Entry 8XLA (X-ray diffraction, 3.50 A resolution); this record covers chains A and F of the 7 polymer chains in the assembly.

== Chain A (and F) ==
Molecule: Beta sliding clamp
Source organism: Neisseria gonorrhoeae FA 1090
Notes: chain F of this document is another copy of the same molecule, construct and numbering; everything in this record applies to it too
UniProt: Q5FAJ1 (Q5FAJ1_NEIG1); residues 1-367 here = UniProt positions 1-367
Chain sequence (387 residues; numbered -20 to 367; 1 number in that range is skipped by the numbering (no residue carries it; nothing is unmodelled there); the number before each row is that of its first residue; numbers below 1 keep their minus sign (Met-20 is residue -20)):
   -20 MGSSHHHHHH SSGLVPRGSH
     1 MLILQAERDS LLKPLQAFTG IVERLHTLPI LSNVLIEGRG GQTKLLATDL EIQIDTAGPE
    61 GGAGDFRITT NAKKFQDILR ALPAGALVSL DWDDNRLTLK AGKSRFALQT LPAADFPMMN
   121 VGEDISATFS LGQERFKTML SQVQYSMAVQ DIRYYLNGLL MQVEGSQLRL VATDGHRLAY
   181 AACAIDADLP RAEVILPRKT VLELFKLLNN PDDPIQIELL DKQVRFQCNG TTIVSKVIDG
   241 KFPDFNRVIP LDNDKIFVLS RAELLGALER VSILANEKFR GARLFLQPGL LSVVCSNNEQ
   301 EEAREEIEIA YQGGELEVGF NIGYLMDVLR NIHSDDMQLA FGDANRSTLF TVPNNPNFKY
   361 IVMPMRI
Disordered / not traced: -20 to -8 (chain F: -20 to -2, 367)
Sequence notes: initiating methionine (-20); expression tag (-19 to -1)

== Chain A / chain F interface ==
Contacting residue pairs (25; chain A residue first):
  Leu-7(A) with Gly175(F); Met363(F)
  Val-6(A) with Gly175(F), hydrogen bond (backbone-backbone); His176(F), hydrogen bond (backbone-side chain); Met363(F)
  Pro-5(A) with His176(F), hydrogen bond (backbone-side chain); Met363(F); Pro364(F)
  Arg-4(A) with His176(F), hydrogen bond (backbone-side chain); Tyr324(F)
  Gly-3(A) with His176(F)
  Ile3(A) with Ile152(F), hydrophobic
  Arg39(A) with Asp239(F), salt bridge
  Leu50(A) with Thr27(F)
  Asp65(A) with Tyr154(F); Tyr155(F)
  Phe66(A) with Ile152(F), hydrophobic; Tyr154(F)
  Arg67(A) with Ile152(F), hydrogen bond (backbone-backbone); Tyr154(F)
  Ile68(A) with Ile152(F), hydrophobic
  Trp92(A) with Gln150(F); Ile152(F), hydrophobic
  Pro112(A) with Gln150(F)
  Pro117(A) with Thr27(F)
Also at the interface, not in a pair above, chain A (19 interface residues in all): Met1, Gly64, Asp115, Asn120
Also at the interface, not in a pair above, chain F (15 interface residues in all): Leu50, Asp151, Arg153, Val248

== Overview ==
19 residues of chain A face 15 of chain F across their interface, with 5 hydrogen bonds and 1 salt bridge.
Among the polar pairs are Arg39(A)-Asp239(F), Val-6(A)-His176(F) and Pro-5(A)-His176(F).
Both chains are Beta sliding clamp (Neisseria gonorrhoeae FA 1090). Entry 8XLA (Mismatch Repair Complex) was
determined by X-ray diffraction.
